7VVL - chains A and B of the 6 polymer chains in the assembly; structure by electron microscopy, 2.80 A resolution.

Chain A:
Protein: Guanine nucleotide-binding protein G(s) subunit alpha isoforms short
From: Homo sapiens
Reference sequence: P63092 (GNAS2_HUMAN); aligned to UniProt positions 5-384 over residues 5-384 (the alignment contains insertions or deletions, so no single offset holds)
Sequence (380 residues; each row starts with the number of its first residue):
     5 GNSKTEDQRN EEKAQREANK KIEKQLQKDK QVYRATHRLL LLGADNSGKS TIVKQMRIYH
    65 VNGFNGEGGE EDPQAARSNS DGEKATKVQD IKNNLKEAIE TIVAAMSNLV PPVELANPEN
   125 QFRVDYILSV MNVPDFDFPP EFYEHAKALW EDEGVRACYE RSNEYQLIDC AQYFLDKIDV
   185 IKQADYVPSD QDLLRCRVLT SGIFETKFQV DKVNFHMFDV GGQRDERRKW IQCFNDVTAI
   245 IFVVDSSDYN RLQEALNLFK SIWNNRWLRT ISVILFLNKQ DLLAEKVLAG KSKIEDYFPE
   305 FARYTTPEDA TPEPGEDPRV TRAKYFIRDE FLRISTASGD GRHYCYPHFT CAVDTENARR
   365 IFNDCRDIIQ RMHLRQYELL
Unresolved in the structure: 5-11, 63-205
Differences from the reference sequence: engineered mutation Asp49 (Gly in P63092), Asn50 (Glu in P63092), Tyr63 (Leu in P63092), Asp249 (Ala in P63092), Asp252 (Ser in P63092), Ala362 (Ile372 in P63092), Ile365 (Val375 in P63092)

Chain B:
Protein: Guanine nucleotide-binding protein G(I)/G(S)/G(T) subunit beta-1
From: Rattus norvegicus
Reference sequence: P54311 (GBB1_RAT); residues 2-340 here = UniProt positions 2-340
Sequence (351 residues; numbered -10 to 340; the number before each row is that of its first residue; numbers below 1 keep their minus sign (Met-10 is residue -10)):
   -10 MHHHHHHGSL LQSELDQLRQ EAEQLKNQIR DARKACADAT LSQITNNIDP VGRIQMRTRR
    50 TLRGHLAKIY AMHWGTDSRL LVSASQDGKL IIWDSYTTNK VHAIPLRSSW VMTCAYAPSG
   110 NYVACGGLDN ICSIYNLKTR EGNVRVSREL AGHTGYLSCC RFLDDNQIVT SSGDTTCALW
   170 DIETGQQTTT FTGHTGDVMS LSLAPDTRLF VSGACDASAK LWDVREGMCR QTFTGHESDI
   230 NAICFFPNGN AFATGSDDAT CRLFDLRADQ ELMTYSHDNI ICGITSVSFS KSGRLLLAGY
   290 DDFNCNVWDA LKADRAGVLA GHDNRVSCLG VTDDGMAVAT GSWDSFLKIW N
Unresolved in the structure: -10 to 5
Differences from the reference sequence: expression tag (-10 to 1)
UniProt features mapped onto this chain:
  - modified residue: Ser2 (N-acetylserine), His266 (Phosphohistidine)

Chain A / chain B interface:
Residue-residue contacts (62):
  Gln19(A) with Asp83(B), hydrogen bond; Thr86(B), hydrogen bond; Asn88(B), hydrogen bond
  Asn23(A) with Asn88(B), hydrogen bond; Lys89(B)
  Ile26(A) with Lys89(B); Ala92(B)
  Glu27(A) with Lys89(B), salt bridge
  Leu30(A) with Gly53(B); Lys89(B)
  Asp33(A) with Lys78(B), salt bridge
  Lys34(A) with Leu55(B)
  Tyr37(A) with Leu55(B), hydrophobic; Ala56(B); Asp76(B)
  Gly206(A) with Leu117(B); Asp118(B); Asn119(B)
  Ile207(A) with Trp99(B); Leu117(B)
  Phe222(A) with Trp99(B)
  Val224(A) with Leu117(B), hydrophobic
  Gly226(A) with Asn119(B), hydrogen bond (backbone-side chain); Thr143(B); Gly144(B)
  Gln227(A) with Leu117(B), hydrogen bond (side chain-backbone); Asn119(B), hydrogen bond; Gly144(B); Tyr145(B), hydrogen bond (side chain-backbone)
  Arg228(A) with Gly162(B), hydrogen bond (side chain-backbone); Asp163(B); Thr164(B); Asp186(B), salt bridge
  Arg232(A) with Cys204(B), hydrogen bond (side chain-backbone); Asp228(B), salt bridge
  Lys233(A) with Tyr145(B); Met188(B); Cys204(B); Asp228(B), salt bridge; Asn230(B), hydrogen bond; Asp246(B), salt bridge
  Trp234(A) with Leu117(B), hydrophobic; Tyr145(B)
  Gln236(A) with Lys57(B), hydrogen bond (backbone-side chain); Tyr59(B); Arg314(B), hydrogen bond; Trp332(B)
  Cys237(A) with Lys57(B), hydrogen bond (backbone-side chain); Tyr59(B), hydrogen bond; Gln75(B); Trp99(B); Met101(B), hydrophobic; Leu117(B), hydrophobic
  Phe238(A) with Trp99(B), hydrophobic; Leu117(B), hydrophobic
  Asn239(A) with Lys57(B), hydrogen bond; Trp332(B)
  Asp240(A) with Lys57(B); Trp99(B)
  Trp271(A) with Asp290(B); Arg314(B); Trp332(B), hydrophobic
Other interface residues (no listed pair), chain A (30 interface residues in all): Arg20, Ala22, Arg38, Glu230, Val241, Arg270
Other interface residues (no listed pair), chain B (40 interface residues in all): Ile80, Thr87, Val90, His91, Thr184, Gly185, Phe292

In short:
Chain A and chain B form an interface of 30 and 40 residues respectively; the contacts include 16 hydrogen
bonds and 6 salt bridges. Polar pairs include Glu27(A)-Lys89(B), Asp33(A)-Lys78(B) and Arg228(A)-Asp186(B).
Here chain A is Guanine nucleotide-binding protein G(s) subunit alpha isoforms short (Homo sapiens) and chain
B is Guanine nucleotide-binding protein G(I)/G(S)/G(T) subunit beta-1 (Rattus norvegicus). Entry 7VVL
(PTH-bound human PTH1R in complex with Gs (class2)) was determined by electron microscopy (same publication as
7VVJ, 7VVK, 7VVM, 7VVN and 7VVO).
